Entry 9G0O (electron microscopy, 3.30 A resolution); this record covers chains A and B of the 12 polymer chains in the assembly.

# Chain A (and B)
Protein: Tubulin beta chain
Source organism: Xenopus borealis
Notes: chain B of this document is another copy of the same molecule, construct and numbering; everything in this record applies to it too
UniProt: Q0IIR4 (Q0IIR4_XENTR); numbering as in UniProt (aligned over 1-445)
Amino-acid sequence (445 residues; numbered 1 to 445; the number before each row is that of its first residue):
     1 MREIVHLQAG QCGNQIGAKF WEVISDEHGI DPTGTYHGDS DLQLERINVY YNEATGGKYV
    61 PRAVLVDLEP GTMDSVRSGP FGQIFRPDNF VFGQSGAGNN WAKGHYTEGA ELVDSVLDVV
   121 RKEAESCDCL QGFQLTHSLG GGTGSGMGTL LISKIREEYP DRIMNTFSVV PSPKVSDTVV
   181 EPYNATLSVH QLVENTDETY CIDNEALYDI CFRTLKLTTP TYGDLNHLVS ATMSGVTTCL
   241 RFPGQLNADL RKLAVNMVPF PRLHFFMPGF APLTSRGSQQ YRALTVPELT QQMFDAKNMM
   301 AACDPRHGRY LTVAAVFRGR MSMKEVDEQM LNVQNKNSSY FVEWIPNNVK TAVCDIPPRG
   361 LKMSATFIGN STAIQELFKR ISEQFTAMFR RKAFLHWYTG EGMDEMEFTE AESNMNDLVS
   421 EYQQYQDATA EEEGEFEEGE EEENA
Not modelled in the structure: 431-445
Residues lining bound ligands:
  - GDP (guanosine-5'-diphosphate): Gly10, Gln11, Cys12, Gln15, Ile16, Asn99, Ser138, Gly140, Gly141, Gly142, Thr143, Gly144, Val169, Asp177, Glu181, Asn204, Tyr222, Asn226
  - GTP (guanosine-5'-triphosphate): Gln245, Leu246, Lys252

# Chain A / chain B interface
Residue-residue contacts - 9 pairs, chain A then chain B:
  Ala54(A) - Gln280(B)
  Lys58(A) - Gln280(B)  hydrogen bond
  Val60(A) - Tyr281(B)  hydrophobic
  Gln83(A) - Tyr281(B)  hydrogen bond (backbone-side chain)
  Ile84(A) - Tyr281(B)
  Phe85(A) - Tyr281(B)
  Arg86(A) - Tyr281(B)  hydrogen bond (side chain-backbone)
  Pro87(A) - Tyr281(B)
  Glu125(A) - Lys336(B)  salt bridge
Other interface residues (no listed pair), chain A (11 interface residues in all): Thr55, Ser126
Other interface residues (no listed pair), chain B (6 interface residues in all): Ala283, Glu288, Gln291

# In short
11 residues of chain A and 6 residues of chain B are in contact; the contacts include 3 hydrogen bonds and 1
salt bridge. Polar contacts include Glu125(A)-Lys336(B), Lys58(A)-Gln280(B) and Gln83(A)-Tyr281(B). Ligands of
chain A: GDP and GTP.
Both chains are Tubulin beta chain (Xenopus borealis). Entry 9G0O (Xenopus borealis undecorated microtubule -
14 protofilament, 3-start helix) was determined by electron microscopy together with 9FVJ, 9G0P, 9G0Q, 9G0R,
9G0S and 9G0T from the same study.
